PDB entry 5ZLP | X-ray diffraction, 2.93 A resolution | chains A and G of the 12 polymer chains in the assembly

Chain A (and G):
Name: Glutamine synthetase
Organism: Helicobacter pylori (strain ATCC 700392 / 26695)
Notes: EC 6.3.1.2; chain G of this document is another copy of the same molecule, construct and numbering; everything in this record applies to it too
Reference sequence: P94845 (GLN1B_HELPY); residues 1-481 here = UniProt positions 1-481
Chain sequence (481 residues; each row starts with the number of its first residue):
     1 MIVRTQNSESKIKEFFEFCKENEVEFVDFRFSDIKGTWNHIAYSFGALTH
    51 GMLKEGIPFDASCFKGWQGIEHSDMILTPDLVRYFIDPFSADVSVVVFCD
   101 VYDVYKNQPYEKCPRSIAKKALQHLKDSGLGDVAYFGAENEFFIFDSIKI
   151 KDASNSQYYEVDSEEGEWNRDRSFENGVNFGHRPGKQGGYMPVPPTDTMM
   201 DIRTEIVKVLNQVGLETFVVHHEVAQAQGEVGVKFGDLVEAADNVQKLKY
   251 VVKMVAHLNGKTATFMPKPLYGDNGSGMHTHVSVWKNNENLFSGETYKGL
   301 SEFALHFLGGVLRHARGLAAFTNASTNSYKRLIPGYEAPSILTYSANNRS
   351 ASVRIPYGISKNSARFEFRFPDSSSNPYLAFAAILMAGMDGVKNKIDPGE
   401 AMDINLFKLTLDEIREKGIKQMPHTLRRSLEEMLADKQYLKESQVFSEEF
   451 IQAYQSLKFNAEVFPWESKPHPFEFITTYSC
Unresolved in the structure: 1-5
Curated features (UniProtKB/Swiss-Prot):
  - binding site (Mg(2+)): Glu-139, Glu-141, Glu-223, Glu-230, His-279, Glu-367
  - binding site (L-glutamate): Asn-274, Gly-275, Arg-331, Glu-337, Arg-349, Arg-369
  - binding site (ATP): His-281 to Ser-283, Arg-349, Arg-354
Residues lining bound ligands: ATP (adenosine-5'-triphosphate): Tyr-135, Gly-137, Ala-138, Glu-139, Tyr-190, Phe-218, Val-219, His-221, Glu-230, Val-233, Lys-234, Phe-235, His-281, Val-282, Ser-283, Asn-290, Arg-349, Pro-356, Asn-362, Ser-363, Arg-365
What the authors report for this chain:
  - self-association interface (contacts with another copy of this molecule); pairs are residue here / residue on that copy: Glu-462/Thr-478, Lys-469/His-471, Pro-470/His-471, Glu-474/Thr-326, Glu-474/Lys-330, Glu-474/Asn-327, Thr-477/Lys-35, Tyr-479/Thr-262, Tyr-479/Ala-263, Cys-481/Ser-373, Ala-461, Ala-461, Pro-465, Trp-466, Pro-472, Phe-473, Phe-475, Ile-476
  - binding site for ATP: Phe-235, Ser-283, Arg-349, Asn-362, Arg-365
  - binding site for phosphinothricin: Glu-141, Gly-275, His-279, Arg-331, Arg-369
  - binding site for phosphinothricin phosphate: Arg-349
  - contacts within the chain: Asn-274/Glu-337

Interface between chain A and chain G:
Pairs across the interface (138; chain A residue first):
  Lys-35(A) / Thr-477(G)  hydrogen bond (side chain-backbone)
  Ile-148(A) / Phe-475(G)  hydrophobic
  Ile-148(A) / Tyr-479(G)
  Ile-150(A) / Pro-472(G)
  Ile-150(A) / Phe-475(G)
  Ile-150(A) / Ile-476(G)  hydrophobic
  Asp-152(A) / Phe-473(G)
  Asp-152(A) / Ile-476(G)
  Ser-154(A) / Tyr-159(G)
  Ser-154(A) / Leu-270(G)
  Ser-154(A) / Tyr-271(G)  hydrogen bond (side chain-backbone)
  Asn-155(A) / Tyr-159(G)
  Asn-155(A) / Glu-160(G)
  Asn-155(A) / Val-161(G)  hydrogen bond (backbone-backbone)
  Asn-155(A) / Trp-168(G)
  Asn-155(A) / Leu-270(G)
  Ser-156(A) / Tyr-158(G)
  Ser-156(A) / Tyr-159(G)  hydrogen bond (side chain-backbone)
  Ser-156(A) / Glu-160(G)
  Gln-157(A) / Gln-157(G)
  Gln-157(A) / Tyr-158(G)
  Gln-157(A) / Tyr-159(G)  hydrogen bond (backbone-backbone)
  Gln-157(A) / Pro-472(G)
  Tyr-158(A) / Gln-157(G)
  Tyr-158(A) / Tyr-158(G)  hydrophobic
  Tyr-158(A) / Pro-472(G)
  Tyr-159(A) / Ser-154(G)
  Tyr-159(A) / Asn-155(G)
  Tyr-159(A) / Ser-156(G)  hydrogen bond (backbone-side chain)
  Tyr-159(A) / Gln-157(G)  hydrogen bond (backbone-backbone)
  Tyr-159(A) / Pro-470(G)
  Tyr-159(A) / Pro-472(G)
  Tyr-159(A) / Phe-475(G)  hydrophobic
  Glu-160(A) / Asn-155(G)
  Glu-160(A) / Ser-156(G)
  Val-161(A) / Asn-155(G)  hydrogen bond (backbone-backbone)
  Trp-168(A) / Asn-155(G)
  Lys-249(A) / Cys-481(G)
  Lys-253(A) / Ser-480(G)  hydrogen bond (side chain-backbone)
  Lys-253(A) / Cys-481(G)  hydrogen bond (side chain-backbone)
  Thr-262(A) / Tyr-479(G)  hydrogen bond
  Thr-264(A) / Tyr-479(G)  hydrogen bond (side chain-backbone)
  Phe-265(A) / Cys-481(G)
  Met-266(A) / Glu-474(G)
  Met-266(A) / Phe-475(G)  hydrophobic
  Met-266(A) / Thr-478(G)
  Met-266(A) / Tyr-479(G)  hydrophobic
  Met-266(A) / Cys-481(G)  hydrophobic
  Lys-268(A) / Pro-470(G)
  Pro-269(A) / Phe-475(G)
  Leu-270(A) / Ser-154(G)
  Leu-270(A) / Asn-155(G)
  Tyr-271(A) / Ser-154(G)  hydrogen bond (backbone-side chain)
  Tyr-271(A) / Ser-468(G)
  Tyr-271(A) / Lys-469(G)
  Tyr-271(A) / Pro-470(G)
  Ser-325(A) / Thr-478(G)
  Thr-326(A) / Glu-474(G)  hydrogen bond
  Asn-327(A) / Pro-470(G)
  Asn-327(A) / Glu-474(G)  hydrogen bond
  Tyr-329(A) / Glu-467(G)
  Lys-330(A) / Trp-466(G)
  Lys-330(A) / Glu-467(G)
  Lys-330(A) / Ser-468(G)
  Lys-330(A) / Lys-469(G)
  Lys-330(A) / Glu-474(G)  salt bridge
  Ile-333(A) / Ser-468(G)
  Ser-373(A) / Cys-481(G)
  Ser-374(A) / Thr-478(G)
  Ser-374(A) / Cys-481(G)
  His-424(A) / Arg-427(G)
  His-424(A) / Glu-467(G)
  Arg-427(A) / His-424(G)
  Ala-461(A) / Thr-477(G)
  Glu-462(A) / Thr-477(G)
  Glu-462(A) / Thr-478(G)
  Pro-465(A) / Phe-473(G)  hydrophobic
  Trp-466(A) / Lys-330(G)
  Trp-466(A) / Trp-466(G)
  Trp-466(A) / His-471(G)
  Trp-466(A) / Glu-474(G)
  Glu-467(A) / Tyr-329(G)
  Glu-467(A) / Lys-330(G)
  Glu-467(A) / His-424(G)
  Ser-468(A) / Tyr-271(G)
  Ser-468(A) / Lys-330(G)
  Ser-468(A) / Ile-333(G)
  Lys-469(A) / Tyr-271(G)
  Lys-469(A) / Lys-330(G)
  Lys-469(A) / His-471(G)  hydrogen bond (backbone-side chain)
  Lys-469(A) / Phe-473(G)
  Pro-470(A) / Tyr-159(G)
  Pro-470(A) / Lys-268(G)
  Pro-470(A) / Pro-269(G)
  Pro-470(A) / Lys-330(G)
  Pro-470(A) / His-471(G)  hydrogen bond (backbone-side chain)
  His-471(A) / Gln-157(G)
  His-471(A) / Trp-466(G)
  His-471(A) / Lys-469(G)  hydrogen bond (side chain-backbone)
  His-471(A) / Pro-470(G)  hydrogen bond (side chain-backbone)
  His-471(A) / His-471(G)
  Pro-472(A) / Gln-157(G)
  Pro-472(A) / Tyr-158(G)
  Pro-472(A) / Tyr-159(G)
  Phe-473(A) / Asp-152(G)
  Phe-473(A) / Pro-465(G)  hydrophobic
  Phe-473(A) / Lys-469(G)
  Glu-474(A) / Thr-326(G)  hydrogen bond
  Glu-474(A) / Asn-327(G)  hydrogen bond
  Glu-474(A) / Lys-330(G)  salt bridge
  Glu-474(A) / Trp-466(G)
  Phe-475(A) / Ile-148(G)  hydrophobic
  Phe-475(A) / Ile-150(G)  hydrophobic
  Phe-475(A) / Tyr-159(G)  hydrophobic
  Phe-475(A) / Met-266(G)  hydrophobic
  Phe-475(A) / Pro-269(G)
  Ile-476(A) / Ile-150(G)  hydrophobic
  Ile-476(A) / Asp-152(G)
  Thr-477(A) / Lys-35(G)  hydrogen bond (backbone-side chain)
  Thr-477(A) / Ala-461(G)
  Thr-477(A) / Glu-462(G)
  Thr-478(A) / Met-266(G)
  Thr-478(A) / Pro-267(G)
  Thr-478(A) / Ser-325(G)
  Thr-478(A) / Glu-462(G)
  Tyr-479(A) / Phe-145(G)
  Tyr-479(A) / Ile-148(G)
  Tyr-479(A) / Thr-262(G)  hydrogen bond
  Tyr-479(A) / Ala-263(G)
  Tyr-479(A) / Thr-264(G)  hydrogen bond (backbone-side chain)
  Tyr-479(A) / Met-266(G)  hydrophobic
  Ser-480(A) / Lys-253(G)  hydrogen bond (backbone-side chain)
  Cys-481(A) / Lys-249(G)  hydrogen bond (backbone-side chain)
  Cys-481(A) / Lys-253(G)
  Cys-481(A) / Phe-265(G)
  Cys-481(A) / Met-266(G)  hydrophobic
  Cys-481(A) / Ser-373(G)
  Cys-481(A) / Ser-374(G)
Also at the interface, not in a pair above, chain A (62 interface residues in all): Phe-145, Lys-151, Ala-153, Glu-167, Lys-186, Gln-226, Ala-263, Pro-267, Thr-425, Arg-428
Also at the interface, not in a pair above, chain G (60 interface residues in all): Lys-151, Ala-153, Gln-226, Thr-425, Glu-431

Overview:
62 residues of chain A and 60 residues of chain G are in contact; the contacts include 26 hydrogen bonds and 2
salt bridges. Among the polar pairs are Lys-330(A)/Glu-474(G), Lys-35(A)/Thr-477(G) and Ser-154(A)/Tyr-271(G).
From the paper: a binding site for ATP at Phe-235(A), Ser-283(A) and Arg-349(A) among others; a binding site
for phosphinothricin at Glu-141(A), Gly-275(A) and His-279(A) among others.
Both chains are Glutamine synthetase (Helicobacter pylori (strain ATCC 700392 / 26695)). Entry 5ZLP (Crystal
structure of glutamine synthetase from helicobacter pylori) was determined by X-ray diffraction (same
publication as 5ZLI).
